PDB entry 8C0Z | electron microscopy, 3.22 A resolution | chains B and F of the 5 polymer chains in the assembly

[Chain B]
Protein: Aldehyde:ferredoxin oxidoreductase, tungsten-containing
Source organism: Aromatoleum aromaticum
Notes: EC 1.2.7.-
UniProtKB: Q5P143 (Q5P143_AROAE); residues 1-616 here = UniProt positions 1-616
Amino-acid sequence (616 residues; numbered 1 to 616; the number before each row is that of its first residue):
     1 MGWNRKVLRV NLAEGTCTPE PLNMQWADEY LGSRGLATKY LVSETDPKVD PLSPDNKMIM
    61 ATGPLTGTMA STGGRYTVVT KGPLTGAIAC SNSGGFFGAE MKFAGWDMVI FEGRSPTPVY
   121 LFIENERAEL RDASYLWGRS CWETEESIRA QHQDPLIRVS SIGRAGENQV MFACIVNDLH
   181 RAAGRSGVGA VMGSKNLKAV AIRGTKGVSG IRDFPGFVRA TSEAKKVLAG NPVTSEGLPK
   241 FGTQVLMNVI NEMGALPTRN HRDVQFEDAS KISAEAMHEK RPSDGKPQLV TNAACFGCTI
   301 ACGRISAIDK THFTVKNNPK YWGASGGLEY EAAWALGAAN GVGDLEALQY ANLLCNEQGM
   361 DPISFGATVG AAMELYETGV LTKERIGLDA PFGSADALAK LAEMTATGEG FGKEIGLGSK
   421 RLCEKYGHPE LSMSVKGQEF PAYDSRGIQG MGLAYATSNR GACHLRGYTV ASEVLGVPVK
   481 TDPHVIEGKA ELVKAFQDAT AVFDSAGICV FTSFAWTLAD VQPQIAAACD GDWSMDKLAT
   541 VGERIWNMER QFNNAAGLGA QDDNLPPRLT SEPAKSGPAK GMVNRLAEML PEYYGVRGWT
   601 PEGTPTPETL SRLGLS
Ion coordination: Mg2+: Asn92, Ala182 (together with tungsten cofactor); 4Fe-4S cluster Fe: Cys295, Cys298, Cys302, Cys509
Small-molecule neighbours:
  - benzoic acid (BEZ): Thr243, Leu246, Tyr330, Glu331, Tyr443, His464, Tyr468, Phe511, Phe514
  - 4Fe-4S cluster (SF4): Thr72, Arg75, Ala294, Cys295, Cys298, Ile300, Ala301, Cys302, Gly303, Cys509, Phe511
  - tungsten cofactor (T7R): Arg75, Ser91, Asn92, Ser93, Gly94, Arg181, Ala182, Ala183, Gly184, Arg185, Thr243, Glu329, Tyr330, Glu331, Asn352, Cys355, Asn356, Met360, Asp361, Pro362, Arg460, His464, Leu465, Asp504, Ile508, Cys509, Val510, Phe511
From the paper describing this entry:
  - binding site for tungsten cofactor: Arg75, Gly94, Arg181, Asp361, Asp504, Ile508, Cys509, Val510
  - catalytic residues: Glu331, Tyr443, His464 (proposed by the authors, not directly observed)
  - binding site for benzoic acid: Tyr468, Phe511, Phe514
  - binding site for tungsten cofactor: His464 (proposed by the authors, not directly observed)

[Chain F]
Protein: Iron-sulfur cluster-binding protein potential subunit of aldehyde oxidoreductase
Source organism: Aromatoleum aromaticum
UniProtKB: Q5P144 (Q5P144_AROAE); numbering as in UniProt (aligned over 1-158)
Amino-acid sequence (192 residues; row label = number of the first residue in the row; numbers below 1 keep their minus sign (Met-33 is residue -33)):
   -33 MASAWSHPQF EKGGGSGGGS GGSAWSHPQF EKSGMWKSLH IDPAKCTGCL QCEMACSYEH
    27 TGVINPSKSR IKVFSFEHEG RKVPYTCTQC TEAWCLHSCP VDAIRLDLTT GAKMVFEDTC
    87 VGCKVCTIAC PFGTINYNQD TGKVQKCDLC EGDPACAKAC PTAAITYIDA DWTGLARMQA
   147 WAAKANTPAS AA
Disordered / not traced: -33 to 0
Sequence notes: initiating methionine (-33); expression tag (-32 to 0)
Ion coordination: 4Fe-4S cluster Fe site 1: Cys12, Cys15, Cys18, Cys126; 4Fe-4S cluster Fe site 2: Cys22, Cys113, Cys116, Cys122; 4Fe-4S cluster Fe site 3: Cys53, Cys56, Cys61, Cys96; 4Fe-4S cluster Fe site 4: Cys65, Cys86, Cys89, Cys92
Small-molecule neighbours:
  - 4Fe-4S cluster (SF4), molecule 1: Cys12, Thr13, Gly14, Cys15, Leu16, Gln17, Cys18, Val39, Ala125, Cys126, Pro127, Thr128, Ile131
  - 4Fe-4S cluster (SF4), molecule 2: Cys22, His26, Arg36, Ile37, Cys113, Asp114, Leu115, Cys116, Pro120, Ala121, Cys122
  - 4Fe-4S cluster (SF4), molecule 3: Cys53, Thr54, Gln55, Cys56, Ala59, Trp60, Cys61, Cys96, Phe98, Ile101, Lys112
  - 4Fe-4S cluster (SF4), molecule 4: Cys65, Pro66, Val67, Ala69, Ile70, Val81, Cys86, Val87, Gly88, Cys89, Lys90, Val91, Cys92, Val110

[How chain B and chain F interact]
Contacting residue pairs - 29 pairs, chain B then chain F:
  Thr68(B) - Met20(F)
  Met69(B) - Gln17(F)  hydrogen bond (backbone-side chain)
  Met69(B) - Tyr24(F)  hydrophobic
  Met69(B) - Ile30(F)  hydrophobic
  Phe96(B) - Gly14(F)
  Phe103(B) - Ile30(F)
  Phe103(B) - Pro32(F)
  Leu179(B) - Glu43(F)
  Thr205(B) - Ser33(F)
  Gly207(B) - Ile30(F)
  Gly207(B) - Asn31(F)
  Val208(B) - Ile30(F)  hydrogen bond (backbone-backbone)
  Ser209(B) - Val29(F)
  Phe214(B) - Tyr24(F)
  Lys225(B) - Gln17(F)
  Thr291(B) - Gly46(F)
  Thr291(B) - Arg47(F)
  Asn292(B) - Thr13(F)
  Ala294(B) - Thr13(F)  hydrogen bond (backbone-backbone)
  Phe296(B) - Leu16(F)  hydrophobic
  Phe296(B) - Met20(F)  hydrophobic
  Gly297(B) - Cys15(F)  hydrogen bond (backbone-backbone)
  Gly297(B) - Gln17(F)
  Cys298(B) - Cys15(F)
  Thr299(B) - Gln17(F)
  Ala301(B) - Thr13(F)
  Gly323(B) - His44(F)
  Ala324(B) - Glu43(F)
  Ala324(B) - His44(F)  hydrogen bond (backbone-backbone)
Other interface residues (no listed pair), chain B (28 interface residues in all): Gly67, Arg203, Gly204, Lys206, Val290, Ala293, Cys295
Other interface residues (no listed pair), chain F (20 interface residues in all): Lys34, Glu45, Lys48, Pro127

[In short]
28 residues of chain B and 20 residues of chain F are in contact, with 5 hydrogen bonds. Polar pairs include
Met69(B)-Gln17(F), Val208(B)-Ile30(F) and Ala294(B)-Thr13(F). The paper reports catalytic residues Glu331(B),
Tyr443(B) and His464(B); a binding site for tungsten cofactor at Arg75(B), Gly94(B) and Arg181(B) among
others.
Chain B is Aldehyde:ferredoxin oxidoreductase, tungsten-containing and chain F is Iron-sulfur cluster-binding
protein potential subunit of aldehyde oxidoreductase, both from Aromatoleum aromaticum; the structure, CryoEM
structure of a tungsten-containing aldehyde oxidoreductase from Aromatoleum aromaticum, was determined by
electron microscopy.
